PDB entry 6R92 | electron microscopy, 4.80 A resolution (low resolution: residue-level contacts below are approximate; hydrogen-bond / salt-bridge calls are withheld) | chains J and E of the 12 polymer chains in the assembly

[Chain J]
Molecule: Human alpha-satellite DNA (145-MER) with abasic sites at positions 93-94
Sequence (145 nucleotides; row label = number of the first residue in the row):
     1 ATCAATATCCACCTGCAGATTCTACCAAAAGTGTATTTGGAAACTGCTCC
    51 ATCAAAAGGCATGTTCAGCTGAACCAGCTGAACATGCCTTTTXXTGGAGC
   101 AGTTTCCAAATACACTTTTGGTAGAATCTGCAGGTGGATATTGAT
Modified / non-standard residues: 3DR (1',2'-dideoxyribofuranose-5'-phosphate) at position 93; 3DR (1',2'-dideoxyribofuranose-5'-phosphate) at position 94

[Chain E]
Molecule: Histone H3.1
Source organism: Homo sapiens
Reference sequence: P68431 (H31_HUMAN); residue numbers follow UniProt; this construct covers 1-136
Sequence (139 residues; numbered -2 to 136; the number before each row is that of its first residue; numbers below 1 keep their minus sign (Gly-2 is residue -2)):
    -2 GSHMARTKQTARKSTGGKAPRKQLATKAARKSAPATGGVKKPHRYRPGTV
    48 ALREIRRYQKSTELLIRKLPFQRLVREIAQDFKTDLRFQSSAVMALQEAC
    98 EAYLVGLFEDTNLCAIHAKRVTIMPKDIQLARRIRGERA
Unresolved in the structure: -2 to 38
Sequence notes: expression tag (-2 to 0)
Curated features (UniProtKB/Swiss-Prot):
  - modified residue: Arg3 (Asymmetric dimethylarginine), Thr4 (Phosphothreonine), Lys5 (Allysine), Gln6 (5-glutamyl dopamine), Thr7 (Phosphothreonine), Arg9 (Citrulline), Lys10 (N6,N6,N6-trimethyllysine), Ser11 (ADP-ribosylserine), Thr12 (Phosphothreonine), Lys15 (N6-(2-hydroxyisobutyryl)lysine), Arg18 (Asymmetric dimethylarginine), Lys19 (N6-(2-hydroxyisobutyryl)lysine), Lys24 (N6-(2-hydroxyisobutyryl)lysine), Arg27 (Citrulline), Lys28 (N6,N6,N6-trimethyllysine), Ser29 (ADP-ribosylserine), Lys37 (N6,N6,N6-trimethyllysine), Lys38 (N6-methyllysine), Tyr42 (Phosphotyrosine), Lys57 (N6,N6,N6-trimethyllysine) and 8 more in UniProt
  - lipidation: Lys19 (N6-decanoyllysine)
  - natural variant: Lys28 (K28M: In GLM), Lys37 (K37I: Found in pediatric undifferentiated soft tissue sarcoma samples; uncertain significance; K37M: Found in pediatric undifferentiated soft tissue sarcoma samples; uncertain significance)

[Chain J / chain E interface]
Pairs across the interface - 18 pairs, chain J then chain E:
  DT48(J) - Arg84(E)
  DT48(J) - Phe85(E)
  DT48(J) - Gln86(E)
  DC49(J) - Arg73(E)
  DC49(J) - Arg84(E)
  DC49(J) - Phe85(E)
  DG58(J) - Arg64(E)
  DG68(J) - Thr119(E)
  DC69(J) - Arg117(E)
  DC69(J) - Val118(E)
  DC69(J) - Thr119(E)
  DT70(J) - Arg117(E)
  DT70(J) - Met121(E)
  DT141(J) - Thr46(E)
  DT142(J) - Arg41(E)
  DT142(J) - Arg43(E)
  DT142(J) - Thr46(E)
  DG143(J) - Arg41(E)
Interface residues without a listed pair, chain J (10 interface residues in all): DA67
Interface residues without a listed pair, chain E (17 interface residues in all): His40, Tyr42, Arg50, Ser87, Lys116

[Summary]
The interface between chain J and chain E involves 10 residues on one side and 17 on the other.
Chain J is Human alpha-satellite DNA (145-MER) with abasic sites at positions 93-94 and chain E is Histone
H3.1 (Homo sapiens); the structure, Cryo-EM structure of NCP-THF2(+1)-UV-DDB class B, was determined by
electron microscopy, deposited together with 6R8Y, 6R8Z, 6R90, 6R91, 6R93 and 6R94.
